Entry 7M4U (electron microscopy, 2.71 A resolution); this record covers chains a and c of the 21 polymer chains in the assembly.

== Chain a ==
Molecule: 16s Ribosomal RNA
Organism: Acinetobacter baumannii (strain AB0057)
Sequence (1544 nucleotides; row label = number of the first residue in the row):
     1 UUUAACUGAA GAGUUUGAUC AUGGCUCAGA UUGAACGCUG GCGGCAGGCU UAACACAUGC
    61 AAGUCGAGCG GGGGAAGGUA GCUUGCUACC GGACCUAGCG GCGGACGGGU GAGUAAUGCU
   121 UAGGAAUCUG CCUAUUAGUG GGGGACAACA UCUCGAAAGG GAUGCUAAUA CCGCAUACGU
   181 CCUACGGGAG AAAGCAGGGG AUCUUCGGAC CUUGCGCUAA UAGAUGAGCC UAAGUCGGAU
   241 UAGCUAGUUG GUGGGGUAAA GGCCUACCAA GGCGACGAUC UGUAGCGGGU CUGAGAGGAU
   301 GAUCCGCCAC ACUGGGACUG AGACACGGCC CAGACUCCUA CGGGAGGCAG CAGUGGGGAA
   361 UAUUGGACAA UGGGGGGAAC CCUGAUCCAG CCAUGCCGCG UGUGUGAAGA AGGCCUUAUG
   421 GUUGUAAAGC ACUUUAAGCG AGGAGGAGGC UACUCUAGUU AAUACCUAGG GAUAGUGGAC
   481 GUUACUCGCA GAAUAAGCAC CGGCUAACUC UGUGCCAGCA GCCGCGGUAA UACAGAGGGU
   541 GCGAGCGUUA AUCGGAUUUA CUGGGCGUAA AGCGUGCGUA GGCGGCUUAU UAAGUCGGAU
   601 GUGAAAUCCC CGAGCUUAAC UUGGGAAUUG CAUUCGAUAC UGGUGAGCUA GAGUAUGGGA
   661 GAGGAUGGUA GAAUUCCAGG UGUAGCGGUG AAAUGCGUAG AGAUCUGGAG GAAUACCGAU
   721 GGCGAAGGCA GCCAUCUGGC CUAAUACUGA CGCUGAGGUA CGAAAGCAUG GGGAGCAAAC
   781 AGGAUUAGAU ACCCUGGUAG UCCAUGCCGU AAACGAUGUC UACUAGCCGU UGGGGCCUUU
   841 GAGGCUUUAG UGGCGCAGCU AACGCGAUAA GUAGACCGCC UGGGGAGUAC GGUCGCAAGA
   901 CUAAAACUCA AAUGAAUUGA CGGGGGCCCG CACAAGCGGU GGAGCAUGUG GUUUAAUUCG
   961 AUGXAACGCG AAGAACCUUA CCUGGCCUUG ACAUACUAGA AACUUUUCAG AGAUGGAUUG
  1021 GUGCCUUCGG GAACCUAGAU ACAGGUGCUG CAUGGCUGUC GUCAGCUCGU GUCGUGAGAU
  1081 GUUGGGUUAA GUCCCGCAAC GAGCGCAACC CUUUUCCUUA CUUGCCAGCA UUUCGGAUGG
  1141 GAACUUUAAG GAUACUGCCA GUGACAAACU GGAGGAAGGC GGGGACGACG UCAAGUCAUC
  1201 AUGGCCCUUA CGGCCAGGGC UACACACGUG CUACAAUGGU CGGUACAAAG GGUUGCUACA
  1261 CAGCGAUGUG AUGCUAAUCU CAAAAAGCCG AUCGUAGUCC GGAUUGGAGU CUGCAACUCG
  1321 ACUCCAUGAA GUCGGAAUCG CUAGUAAUCG CGGAUCAGAA UGCCGCGGUG AAUACGUUCC
  1381 CGGGCCUUGU ACACACCGCC CGUCACACCA UGGGAGUUUG UUGCACCAGA AGUAGCUAGC
  1441 CUAACUGCAA AGAGGGCGGU UACCACGGUG UGGCCGAUGA CUGGGGUGAA GUCGUAACAA
  1501 GGUAGCCGUA GGGGAACCUG CGGCUGGAUC ACCUCCUUAA CGAA
Disordered / not traced: 1-2, 1531-1544
Construct notes: conflict U1007 (C57026 in 1211343212), C1034 (U57053 in 1211343212)
Modified / non-standard residues: PSU (pseudouridine-5'-monophosphate) at position 513, 7MG (7N-methyl-8-hydroguanosine-5'-monophosphate) at position 524, 2MG (2N-methylguanosine-5'-monophosphate) at position 963, 5MC (5-methylcytidine-5'-monophosphate) at position 964, 2MG (2N-methylguanosine-5'-monophosphate) at position 1204, 4OC (4n,o2'-methylcytidine-5'-monophosphate) at position 1399, UR3 (3-methyluridine-5'-monophoshate) at position 1495, MA6 (6N-dimethyladenosine-5'-monophoshate) at position 1515, MA6 (6N-dimethyladenosine-5'-monophoshate) at position 1516
Ion coordination: Mg2+ site 1 near G23 (its only coordinating residue here); Mg2+ site 2 near A55 (its only coordinating residue here); Mg2+ site 3: A112, G113, G285; Mg2+ site 4: G141, A193; Mg2+ site 5: A170, C171; Mg2+ site 6 near A191 (its only coordinating residue here); Mg2+ site 7: A219 (shared with 1 residue of chain t); Mg2+ site 8: G295, G555; Mg2+ site 9 near A296 (its only coordinating residue here); Mg2+ site 10 near G327 (its only coordinating residue here); Mg2+ site 11 near C348 (its only coordinating residue here); Mg2+ site 12: A506, A507; 38 more Mg2+ sites not listed
Small-molecule neighbours: Eravacycline: 2MG_963, G1050, C1051, C1192, A1193, A1194, G1195

== Chain c ==
Protein: 30S ribosomal protein S3
Organism: Acinetobacter baumannii (strain AB0057)
UniProtKB: V5V9N0 (V5V9N0_ACIBA); residues 1-250 here = UniProt positions 1-250
Sequence (250 residues; each row starts with the number of its first residue):
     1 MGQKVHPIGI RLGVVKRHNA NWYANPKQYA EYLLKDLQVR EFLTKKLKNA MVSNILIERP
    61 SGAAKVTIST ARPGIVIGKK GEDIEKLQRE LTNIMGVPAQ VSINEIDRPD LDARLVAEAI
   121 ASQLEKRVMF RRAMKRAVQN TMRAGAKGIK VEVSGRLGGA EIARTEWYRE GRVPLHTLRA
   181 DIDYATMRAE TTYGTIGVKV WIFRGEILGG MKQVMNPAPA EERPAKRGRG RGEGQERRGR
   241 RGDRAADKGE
Disordered / not traced: 1, 217-250

== How chain a and chain c interact ==
Contacting residue pairs (63; chain a residue first):
  A529(a) / Gly-158(c)  hydrogen bond to the base
  A529(a) / Gly-159(c)  hydrogen bond to the base
  A529(a) / Glu-161(c)  base contact
  A529(a) / Tyr-193(c)  hydrogen bond to the base
  A1052(a) / Arg-156(c)  hydrogen bond to the sugar
  A1052(a) / Glu-161(c)  hydrogen bond to the sugar
  A1052(a) / Tyr-193(c)  base contact
  U1053(a) / Gly-155(c)  phosphate contact
  U1053(a) / Glu-161(c)  phosphate contact
  U1053(a) / Ile-162(c)  phosphate contact
  U1053(a) / Ala-163(c)  hydrogen bond to the phosphate
  U1053(a) / Thr-195(c)  hydrogen bond to the sugar
  G1054(a) / Ser-154(c)  hydrogen bond to the phosphate
  G1054(a) / Gly-155(c)  phosphate contact
  G1054(a) / Arg-188(c)  hydrogen bond to the base
  G1054(a) / Thr-195(c)  sugar contact
  G1054(a) / Gly-197(c)  phosphate contact
  G1055(a) / Ser-154(c)  hydrogen bond to the phosphate
  G1055(a) / Lys-199(c)  salt bridge to the phosphate
  C1056(a) / Lys-199(c)  salt bridge to the phosphate
  U1057(a) / Gln-3(c)  phosphate contact
  G1058(a) / Gln-3(c)  hydrogen bond to the phosphate
  U1059(a) / Gly-2(c)  base contact
  G1103(a) / Arg-169(c)  hydrogen bond to the sugar
  G1103(a) / Arg-172(c)  phosphate contact
  C1104(a) / Arg-169(c)  sugar contact
  C1104(a) / Arg-172(c)  phosphate contact
  C1104(a) / Val-173(c)  hydrogen bond to the phosphate
  C1104(a) / Pro-174(c)  phosphate contact
  G1105(a) / Leu-175(c)  hydrogen bond to the phosphate
  G1105(a) / His-176(c)  hydrogen bond to the phosphate
  C1106(a) / His-176(c)  salt bridge to the phosphate
  A1108(a) / His-176(c)  base contact
  A1108(a) / Thr-177(c)  hydrogen bond to the base
  C1109(a) / His-176(c)  hydrogen bond to the base
  C1109(a) / Thr-177(c)  base contact
  C1109(a) / Leu-178(c)  hydrogen bond to the base
  C1109(a) / Arg-179(c)  hydrogen bond to the base
  C1110(a) / Val-14(c)  sugar contact
  C1110(a) / Leu-178(c)  base contact
  A1185(a) / Ile-10(c)  sugar contact
  C1186(a) / Val-5(c)  phosphate contact
  C1186(a) / Ile-10(c)  sugar contact
  G1187(a) / Gly-2(c)  sugar contact
  G1187(a) / Gln-3(c)  hydrogen bond to the sugar
  G1187(a) / Lys-4(c)  phosphate contact
  G1187(a) / Val-5(c)  hydrogen bond to the phosphate
  G1187(a) / His-176(c)  sugar contact
  A1188(a) / Gly-2(c)  phosphate contact
  A1188(a) / Lys-4(c)  sugar contact
  C1189(a) / Lys-4(c)  salt bridge to the phosphate
  C1189(a) / Trp-167(c)  phosphate contact
  G1190(a) / Gly-2(c)  hydrogen bond to the base
  G1190(a) / Trp-167(c)  hydrogen bond to the phosphate
  A1193(a) / Ile-162(c)  base contact
  A1201(a) / Arg-188(c)  hydrogen bond to the sugar
  U1202(a) / Arg-188(c)  sugar contact
  U1202(a) / Glu-190(c)  sugar contact
  U1202(a) / Gly-194(c)  sugar contact
  U1202(a) / Thr-195(c)  sugar contact
  G1203(a) / Thr-192(c)  sugar contact
  G1203(a) / Tyr-193(c)  sugar contact
  G1203(a) / Gly-194(c)  sugar contact
Other interface residues (no listed pair), chain c (37 interface residues in all): Ala-160, Gly-171, Tyr-184, Thr-191, Ile-196

== Summary ==
26 residues of chain a and 37 residues of chain c are in contact; the contacts include 24 hydrogen bonds and 4
salt bridges. Polar pairs include A529(a)/Gly-158(c), A529(a)/Gly-159(c) and A529(a)/Tyr-193(c). Chain a binds
Eravacycline. A112(a), G113(a) and G285(a) coordinate Mg2+ site 3.
Chain a is 16s Ribosomal RNA and chain c is 30S ribosomal protein S3, both from Acinetobacter baumannii
(strain AB0057); the structure, A. baumannii Ribosome-Eravacycline complex: 30S, was determined by electron
microscopy.
